9QBB - chain A; structure by electron microscopy, 3.30 A resolution.

[Chain A]
Molecule: Lymphostatin
Organism: Escherichia coli O127:H6
UniProtKB: Q9RM48 (Q9RM48_ECOLX); residue numbers follow UniProt; this construct covers 1-2882, 2907-3223
Chain sequence (3223 residues; row label = number of the first residue in the row; note: 23 numbers in that range are skipped by the numbering (no residue carries them; nothing is unmodelled there); a row labelled like 2884A-2884W holds insertion residues (2884A, then the next letters in order)):
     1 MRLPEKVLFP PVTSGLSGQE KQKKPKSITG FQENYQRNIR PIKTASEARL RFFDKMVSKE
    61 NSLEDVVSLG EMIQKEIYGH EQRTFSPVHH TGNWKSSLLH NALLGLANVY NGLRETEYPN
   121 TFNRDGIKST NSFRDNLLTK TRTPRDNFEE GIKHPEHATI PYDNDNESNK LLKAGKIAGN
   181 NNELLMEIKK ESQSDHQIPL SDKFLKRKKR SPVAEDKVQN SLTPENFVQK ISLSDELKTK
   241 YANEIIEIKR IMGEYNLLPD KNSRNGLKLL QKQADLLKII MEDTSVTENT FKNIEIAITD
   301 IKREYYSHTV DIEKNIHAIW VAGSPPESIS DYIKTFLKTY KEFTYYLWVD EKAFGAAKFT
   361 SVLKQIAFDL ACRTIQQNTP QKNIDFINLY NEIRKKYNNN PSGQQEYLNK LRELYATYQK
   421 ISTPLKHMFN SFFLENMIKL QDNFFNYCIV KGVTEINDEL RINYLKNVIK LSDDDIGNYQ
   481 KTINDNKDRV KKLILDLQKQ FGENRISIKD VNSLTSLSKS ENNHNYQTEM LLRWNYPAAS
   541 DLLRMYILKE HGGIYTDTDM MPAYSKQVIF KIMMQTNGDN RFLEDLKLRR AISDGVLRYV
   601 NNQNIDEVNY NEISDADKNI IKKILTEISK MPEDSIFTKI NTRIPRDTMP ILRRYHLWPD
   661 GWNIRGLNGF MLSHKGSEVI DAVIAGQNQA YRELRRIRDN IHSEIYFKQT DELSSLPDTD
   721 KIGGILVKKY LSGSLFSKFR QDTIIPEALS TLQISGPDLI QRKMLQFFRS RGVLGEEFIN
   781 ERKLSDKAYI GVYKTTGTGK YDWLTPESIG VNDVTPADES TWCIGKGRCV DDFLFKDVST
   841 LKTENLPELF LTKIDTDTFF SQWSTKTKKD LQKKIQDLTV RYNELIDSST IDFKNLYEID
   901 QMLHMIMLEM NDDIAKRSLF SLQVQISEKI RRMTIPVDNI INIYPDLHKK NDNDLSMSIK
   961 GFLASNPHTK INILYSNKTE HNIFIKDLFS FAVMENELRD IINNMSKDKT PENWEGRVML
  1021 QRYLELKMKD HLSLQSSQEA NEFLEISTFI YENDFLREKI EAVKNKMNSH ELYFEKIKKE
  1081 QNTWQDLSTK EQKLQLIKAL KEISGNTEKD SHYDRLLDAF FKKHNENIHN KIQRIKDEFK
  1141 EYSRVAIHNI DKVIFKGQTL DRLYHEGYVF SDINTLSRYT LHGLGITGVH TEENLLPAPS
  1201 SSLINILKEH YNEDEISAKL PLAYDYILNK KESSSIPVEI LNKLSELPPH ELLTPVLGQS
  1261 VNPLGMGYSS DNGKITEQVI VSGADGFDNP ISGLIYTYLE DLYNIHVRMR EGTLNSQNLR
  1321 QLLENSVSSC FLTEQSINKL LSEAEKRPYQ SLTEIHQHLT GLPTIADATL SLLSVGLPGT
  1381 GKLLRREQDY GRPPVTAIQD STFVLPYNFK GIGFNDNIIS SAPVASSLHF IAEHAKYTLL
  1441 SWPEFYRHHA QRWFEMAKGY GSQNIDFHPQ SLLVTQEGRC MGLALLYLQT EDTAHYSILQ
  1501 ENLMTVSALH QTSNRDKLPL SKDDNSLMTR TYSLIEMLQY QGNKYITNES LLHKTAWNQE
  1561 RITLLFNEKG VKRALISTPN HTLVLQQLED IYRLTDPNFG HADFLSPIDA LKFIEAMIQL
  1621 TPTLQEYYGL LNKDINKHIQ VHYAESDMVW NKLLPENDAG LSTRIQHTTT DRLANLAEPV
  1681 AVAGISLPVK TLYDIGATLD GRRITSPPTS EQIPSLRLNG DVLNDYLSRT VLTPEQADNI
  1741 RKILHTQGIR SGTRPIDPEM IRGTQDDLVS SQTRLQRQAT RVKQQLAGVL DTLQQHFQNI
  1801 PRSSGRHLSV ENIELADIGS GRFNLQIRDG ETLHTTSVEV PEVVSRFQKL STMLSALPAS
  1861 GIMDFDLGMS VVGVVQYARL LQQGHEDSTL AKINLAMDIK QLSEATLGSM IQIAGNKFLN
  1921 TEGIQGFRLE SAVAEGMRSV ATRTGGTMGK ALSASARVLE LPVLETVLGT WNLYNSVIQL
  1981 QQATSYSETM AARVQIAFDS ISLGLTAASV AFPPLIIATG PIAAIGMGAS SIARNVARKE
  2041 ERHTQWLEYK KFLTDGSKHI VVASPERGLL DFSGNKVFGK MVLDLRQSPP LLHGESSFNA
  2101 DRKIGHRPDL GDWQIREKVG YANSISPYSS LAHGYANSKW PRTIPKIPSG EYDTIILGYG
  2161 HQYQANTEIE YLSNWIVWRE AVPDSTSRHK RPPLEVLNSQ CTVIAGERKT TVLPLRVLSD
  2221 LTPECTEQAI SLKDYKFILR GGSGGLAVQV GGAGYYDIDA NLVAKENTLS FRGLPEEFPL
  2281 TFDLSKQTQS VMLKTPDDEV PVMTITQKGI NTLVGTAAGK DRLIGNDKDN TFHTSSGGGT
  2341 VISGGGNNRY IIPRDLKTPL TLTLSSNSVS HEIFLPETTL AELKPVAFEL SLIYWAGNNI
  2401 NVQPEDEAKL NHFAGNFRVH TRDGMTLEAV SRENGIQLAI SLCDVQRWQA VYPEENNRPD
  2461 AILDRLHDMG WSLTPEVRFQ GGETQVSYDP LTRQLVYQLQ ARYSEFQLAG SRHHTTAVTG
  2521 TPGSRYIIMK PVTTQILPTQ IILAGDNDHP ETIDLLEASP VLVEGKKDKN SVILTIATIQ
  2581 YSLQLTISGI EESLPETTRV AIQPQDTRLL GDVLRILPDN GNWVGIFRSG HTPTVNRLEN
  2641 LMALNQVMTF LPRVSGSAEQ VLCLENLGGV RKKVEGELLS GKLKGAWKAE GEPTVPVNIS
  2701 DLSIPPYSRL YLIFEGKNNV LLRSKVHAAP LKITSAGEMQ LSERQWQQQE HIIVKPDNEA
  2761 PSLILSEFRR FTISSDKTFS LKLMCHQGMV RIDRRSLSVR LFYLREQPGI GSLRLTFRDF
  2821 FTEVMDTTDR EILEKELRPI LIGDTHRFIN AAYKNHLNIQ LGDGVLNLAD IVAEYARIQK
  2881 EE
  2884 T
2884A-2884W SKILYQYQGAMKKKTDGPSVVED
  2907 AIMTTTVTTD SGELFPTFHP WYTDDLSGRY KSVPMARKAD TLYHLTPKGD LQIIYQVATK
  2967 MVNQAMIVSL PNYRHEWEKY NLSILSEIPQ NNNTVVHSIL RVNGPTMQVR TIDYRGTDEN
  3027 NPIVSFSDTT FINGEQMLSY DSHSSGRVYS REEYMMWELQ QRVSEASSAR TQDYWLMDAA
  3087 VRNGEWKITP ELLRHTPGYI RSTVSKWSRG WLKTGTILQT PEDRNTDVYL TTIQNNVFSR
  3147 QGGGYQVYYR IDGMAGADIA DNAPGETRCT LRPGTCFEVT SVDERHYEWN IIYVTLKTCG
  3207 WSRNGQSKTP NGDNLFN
Unresolved in the structure: 1-240, 998-1035, 1886-1896, 2884A-2884W
Disulfide bonds: Cys3182-Cys3205
What the authors report for this chain:
  - contacts within the chain: His1448-Arg2628 (cation-pi contact), Asp1524-Thr1669 (hydrogen bond), Arg1729-Lys2569
  - conformationally variable residues (domain motion): Val1731

[In short]
From the paper: conformational variability at Val1731; contacts within the chain involving His1448, Arg2628
and Thr1669 among others.
Chain A is Lymphostatin (Escherichia coli O127:H6); the structure, Lymphostatin - Conformation III - pH 8, was
determined by electron microscopy (same publication as 9QB8, 9QHH, 9EUV and 9EUW).
